Entry 6CM9 (electron microscopy, 3.73 A resolution); this record covers chains H and M of the 9 polymer chains in the assembly.

[Chain H]
Molecule: ADP-ribosylation factor 1
From: Homo sapiens
Reference sequence: P84077 (ARF1_HUMAN); numbering as in UniProt (aligned over 17-181)
Amino-acid sequence (193 residues; row label = number of the first residue in the row; numbers below 1 keep their minus sign (Met-11 is residue -11)):
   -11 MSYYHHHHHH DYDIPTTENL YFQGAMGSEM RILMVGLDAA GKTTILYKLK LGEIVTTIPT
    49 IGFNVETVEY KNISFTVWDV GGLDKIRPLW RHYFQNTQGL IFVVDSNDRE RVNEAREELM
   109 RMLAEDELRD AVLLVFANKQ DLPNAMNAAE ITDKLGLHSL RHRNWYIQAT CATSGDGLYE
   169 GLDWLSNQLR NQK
Unresolved in the structure: -11 to 16, 180-181
Sequence notes: expression tag (-11 to 16); engineered mutation Leu71 (Gln in P84077)
UniProt features mapped onto this chain:
  - binding site (GTP): Gly24 to Thr32, Asn126 to Asp129, Ala160
  - natural variant: Tyr35 (Y35H: In PVNH8), Arg99 (R99H: In PVNH8; uncertain significance), Lys127 (K127E: In PVNH8)
Bound ions: Mg2+: Thr31, Thr48 (together with GTP)
Small-molecule neighbours: GTP (guanosine-5'-triphosphate): Leu25, Asp26, Ala27, Ala28, Gly29, Lys30, Thr31, Thr32, Thr45, Pro47, Thr48, Gly69, Gly70, Leu71, Asn126, Lys127, Asp129, Cys159, Ala160, Thr161

[Chain M]
Molecule: AP-1 complex subunit mu-1
From: Mus musculus
Reference sequence: P35585 (AP1M1_MOUSE); residues 1-423 here = UniProt positions 1-423
Amino-acid sequence (423 residues; row label = number of the first residue in the row):
     1 MSASAVYVLD LKGKVLICRN YRGDVDMSEV EHFMPILMEK EEEGMLSPIL AHGGVRFMWI
    61 KHNNLYLVAT SKKNACVSLV FSFLYKVVQV FSEYFKELEE ESIRDNFVII YELLDELMDF
   121 GYPQTTDSKI LQEYITQEGH KLETGAPRPP ATVTNAVSWR SEGIKYRKNE VFLDVIEAVN
   181 LLVSANGNVL RSEIVGSIKM RVFLSGMPEL RLGLNDKVLF DNTGRGKSKS VELEDVKFHQ
   241 CVRLSRFEND RTISFIPPDG EFELMSYRLN THVKPLIWIE SVIEKHSHSR IEYMVKAKSQ
   301 FKRRSTANNV EIHIPVPNDA DSPKFKTTVG SVKWVPENSE IVWSVKSFPG GKEYLMRAHF
   361 GLPSVEAEDK EGKPPISVKF EIPYFTTSGI QVRYLKIIEK SGYQALPWVR YITQNGDYQL
   421 RTQ
Unresolved in the structure: 1, 139-145
UniProt features mapped onto this chain:
  - modified residue: Ser2 (N-acetylserine), Thr152 (Phosphothreonine), Thr154 (Phosphothreonine), Thr223 (Phosphothreonine)

[How chain H and chain M interact]
Pairs across the interface - 12 pairs, chain H then chain M:
  Arg79(H) with Ser364(M)
  His80(H) with Ser364(M); Val365(M)
  Gln83(H) with Ser289(M); Leu362(M), hydrogen bond (side chain-backbone); Ser364(M)
  Asp114(H) with His286(M), salt bridge; Ser289(M), hydrogen bond; Arg290(M), salt bridge
  Glu115(H) with His288(M); Ser289(M), hydrogen bond (backbone-side chain)
  Arg117(H) with Arg290(M)
Also at the interface, not in a pair above, chain M (8 interface residues in all): Pro363

[Overview]
6 residues of chain H face 8 of chain M across their interface; the contacts include 3 hydrogen bonds and 2
salt bridges. Polar pairs include Asp114(H)-His286(M), Asp114(H)-Arg290(M) and Gln83(H)-Leu362(M). Bound to
chain H: GTP. Curated annotation (UniProt) lists 14 GTP-binding residues on chain H.
Chain H is ADP-ribosylation factor 1 (Homo sapiens) and chain M is AP-1 complex subunit mu-1 (Mus musculus);
the structure, Structure of the cargo bound AP-1:Arf1:tetherin-Nef closed trimer monomeric subunit, was
determined by electron microscopy, deposited together with 6D83, 6D84, 6DFF and 6CRI.
